PDB entry 5BTA | X-ray diffraction, 2.55 A resolution | chains D and F of the 8 polymer chains in the assembly

# Chain D
Name: DNA gyrase subunit B
From: Mycobacterium tuberculosis (strain ATCC 25618 / H37Rv)
Notes: EC 5.99.1.3; fragment: GyrB 426-675 with N-terminal SNA tag
UniProt: P9WG45 (GYRB_MYCTU); residues 426-675 here = UniProt positions 426-675
Chain sequence (253 residues; numbered 423 to 675; the number before each row is that of its first residue):
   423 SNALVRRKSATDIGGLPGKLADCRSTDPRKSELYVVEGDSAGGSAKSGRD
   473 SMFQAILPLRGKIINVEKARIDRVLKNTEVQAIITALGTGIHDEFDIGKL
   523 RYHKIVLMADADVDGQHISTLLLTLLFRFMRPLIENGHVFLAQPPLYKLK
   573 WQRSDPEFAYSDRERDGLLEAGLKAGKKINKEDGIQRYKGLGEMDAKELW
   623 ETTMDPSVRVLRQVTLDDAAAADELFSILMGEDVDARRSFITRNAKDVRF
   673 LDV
Not modelled in the structure: 423, 432-436
Construct notes: expression tag (423-425)
Swiss-Prot annotation at these positions:
  - binding site (Mg(2+)): Glu459, Asp532, Asp534
  - site (Interaction with DNA): Lys484, Asn487
  - mutagenesis: Asp472 (D472H: No supercoiling activity), Arg482 (R482K: Increased susceptibility to fluoroquinolones, half supercoiling activity, no fluoroquinolone-induced DNA cleavage (makes sequence more like E.coli)), Asn499 (N499D: 17-fold increased resistance to fluoroquinolones, slightly increased DNA cleavage in absence of drugs), Asp577 (D577A: 37% supercoiling, 54% decatenation, 126% DNA cleavage in presence of norfloxacin; D577R: <2% supercoiling, 4% decatenation), Glu620 to Asp627 (<3% supercoiling, 18% decatenation, 75% DNA cleavage in presence of norfloxacin), Glu620 (E620A: 15% supercoiling, 19% decatenation, 143% DNA cleavage in presence of norfloxacin; E620R: 10% supercoiling, 7% decatenation), Glu623 (E623A: 18% supercoiling, 11% decatenation, 131% DNA cleavage in presence of norfloxacin; E623R: <2% supercoiling, 2% decatenation), Asp627 (D627A: 13% supercoiling, 10% decatenation, 42% DNA cleavage in presence of norfloxacin; D627R: <2% supercoiling, 3% decatenation)
Ion coordination: Mg2+: Asp532, Asp534
Ligand contacts: moxifloxacin (MFX; 1-cyclopropyl-6-fluoro-8-methoxy-7-[(4aS,7aS)-octahydro-6H-pyrrolo[3,4-b]pyridin-6-yl]-4-oxo-1,4-dihydroquinoline-3-carboxylic acid): Arg482, Gly483, Thr500, Glu501

# Chain F
Molecule: DNA substrate 24-mer TTACGTGCATAGTCATTCATGACC
From: synthetic construct
Sequence (24 nucleotides; row label = number of the first residue in the row):
     1 TTACGTGCATAGTCATTCATGACC
Not modelled in the structure: 1-2, 24

# Interface between chain D and chain F
Pairs across the interface - 8 pairs, chain D then chain F:
  Lys441(D) with DG12(F), phosphate contact; DT13(F), salt bridge to the phosphate
  Glu459(D) with DT10(F), phosphate contact
  Asp461(D) with DG12(F), sugar contact
  Gly483(D) with DT10(F), base contact
  Lys484(D) with DT10(F), hydrogen bond to the base
  Asp536(D) with DA9(F), phosphate contact; DT10(F), sugar contact
Also at the interface, not in a pair above, chain D (7 interface residues in all): Ile540
Also at the interface, not in a pair above, chain F (5 interface residues in all): DA11

# Overview
7 residues of chain D face 5 of chain F across their interface, with 1 hydrogen bond and 1 salt bridge. Polar
pairs include Lys484(D)-DT10(F) and Lys441(D)-DT13(F). Bound to chain D: moxifloxacin.
Here chain D is DNA gyrase subunit B (Mycobacterium tuberculosis (strain ATCC 25618 / H37Rv)) and chain F is
DNA substrate 24-mer TTACGTGCATAGTCATTCATGACC (synthetic construct). Entry 5BTA (Crystal structure of a
topoisomerase II complex) was determined by X-ray diffraction together with 5BS8, 5BTC, 5BTD, 5BTF, 5BTG,
5BTI, 5BTL and 5BTN from the same study.
